PDB entry 7PG0 | electron microscopy, 7.60 A resolution (low resolution: residue-level contacts below are approximate; hydrogen-bond / salt-bridge calls are withheld) | chains B and E of the 8 polymer chains in the assembly

Chain B:
Protein: Isoform Short of Insulin receptor
From: Homo sapiens
Notes: EC 2.7.10.1
Reference sequence: P06213 (INSR_HUMAN), isoform P06213-2; residues -26 to 1343 here correspond to UniProt positions 1-1370 (UniProt number = residue number + 27)
Sequence (1382 residues; row label = number of the first residue in the row; numbers below 1 keep their minus sign (Met-26 is residue -26)):
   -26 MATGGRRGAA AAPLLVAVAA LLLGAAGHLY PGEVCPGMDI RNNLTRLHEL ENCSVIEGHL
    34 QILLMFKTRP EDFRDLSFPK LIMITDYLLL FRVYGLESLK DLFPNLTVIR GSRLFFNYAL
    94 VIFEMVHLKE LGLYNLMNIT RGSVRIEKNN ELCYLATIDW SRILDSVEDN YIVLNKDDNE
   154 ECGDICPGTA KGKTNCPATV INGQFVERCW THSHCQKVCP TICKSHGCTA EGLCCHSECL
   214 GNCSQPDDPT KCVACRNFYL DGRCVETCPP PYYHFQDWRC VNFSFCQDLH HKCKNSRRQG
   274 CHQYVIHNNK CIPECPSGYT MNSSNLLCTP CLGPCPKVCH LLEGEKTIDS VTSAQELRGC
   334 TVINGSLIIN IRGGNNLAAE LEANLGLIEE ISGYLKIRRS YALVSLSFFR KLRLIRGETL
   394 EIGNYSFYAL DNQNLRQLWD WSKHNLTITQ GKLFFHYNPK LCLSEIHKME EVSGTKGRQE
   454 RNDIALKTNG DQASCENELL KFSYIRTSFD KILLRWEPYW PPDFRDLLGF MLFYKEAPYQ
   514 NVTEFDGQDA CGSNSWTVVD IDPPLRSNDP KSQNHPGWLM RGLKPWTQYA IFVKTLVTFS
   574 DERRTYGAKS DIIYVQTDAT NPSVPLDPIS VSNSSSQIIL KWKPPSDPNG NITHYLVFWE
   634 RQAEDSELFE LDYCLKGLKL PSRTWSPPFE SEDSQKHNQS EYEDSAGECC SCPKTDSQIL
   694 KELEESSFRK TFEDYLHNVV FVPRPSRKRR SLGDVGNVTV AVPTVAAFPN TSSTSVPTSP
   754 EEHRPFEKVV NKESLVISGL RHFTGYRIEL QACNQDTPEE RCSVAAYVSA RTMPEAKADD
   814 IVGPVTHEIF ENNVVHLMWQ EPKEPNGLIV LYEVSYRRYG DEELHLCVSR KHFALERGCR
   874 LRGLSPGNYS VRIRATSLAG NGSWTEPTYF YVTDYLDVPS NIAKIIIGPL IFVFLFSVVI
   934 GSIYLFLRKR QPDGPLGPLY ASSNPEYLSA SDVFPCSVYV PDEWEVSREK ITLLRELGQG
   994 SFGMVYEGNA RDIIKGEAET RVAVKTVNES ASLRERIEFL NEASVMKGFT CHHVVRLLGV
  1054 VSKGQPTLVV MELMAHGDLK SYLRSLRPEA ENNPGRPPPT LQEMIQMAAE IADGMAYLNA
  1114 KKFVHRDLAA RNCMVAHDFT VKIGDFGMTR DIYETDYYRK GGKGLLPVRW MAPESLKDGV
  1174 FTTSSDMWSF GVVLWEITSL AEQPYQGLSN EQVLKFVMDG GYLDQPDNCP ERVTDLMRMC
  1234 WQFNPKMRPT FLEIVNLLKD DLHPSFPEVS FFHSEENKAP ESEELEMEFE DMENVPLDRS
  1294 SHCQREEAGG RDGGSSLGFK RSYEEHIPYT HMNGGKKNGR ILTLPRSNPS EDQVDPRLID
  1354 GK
Not modelled in the structure: -26 to 0, 163-167, 173-176, 268-273, 540-545, 648-674, 719-755, 908-1355
Differences from the reference sequence: expression tag (1344-1355)
Disulfides: Cys8-Cys26, Cys126-Cys155, Cys159-Cys182, Cys169-Cys188, Cys192-Cys201, Cys196-Cys207, Cys208-Cys216, Cys212-Cys225, Cys228-Cys237, Cys241-Cys253, Cys259-Cys284, Cys266-Cys274, Cys288-Cys301, Cys304-Cys308, Cys312-Cys333, Cys435-Cys468, Cys647-Cys860, Cys682-Cys685, Cys786-Cys795
UniProt features mapped onto this chain:
  - region: Glu706 to Phe714 (Insulin-binding), Tyr972 (Important for interaction with IRS1, SHC1 and STAT5B)
  - site: Phe39 (Insulin-binding)
  - modified residue: Ser373 (Phosphoserine), Tyr374 (Phosphotyrosine), Ser380 (Phosphoserine), Tyr972 (Phosphotyrosine)
  - glycosylation (N-linked (GlcNAc...) asparagine): Asn16, Asn25, Asn78, Asn111, Asn215, Asn255, Asn295, Asn337, Asn397, Asn418, Asn514, Asn606, Asn624, Asn671

Chain E:
Protein: Insulin
From: Homo sapiens
Reference sequence: P01308 (INS_HUMAN); residues 1-21 here correspond to UniProt positions 90-110 (UniProt number = residue number + 89)
Sequence (21 residues; row label = number of the first residue in the row):
     1 GIVEQCCTSI CSLYQLENYC N
Disulfides: Cys6-Cys11

Chain B / chain E interface:
Pairs across the interface (16):
  Gln34(B) - Glu4(E)
  Leu36(B) - Gly1(E)
  Leu37(B) - Tyr19(E)
  Phe39(B) - Asn21(E)
  Tyr60(B) - Glu4(E)
  Leu62(B) - Gly1(E)
  Leu62(B) - Glu4(E)
  Phe64(B) - Gly1(E)
  Phe64(B) - Ile2(E)
  Phe64(B) - Val3(E)
  Phe88(B) - Val3(E)
  Phe88(B) - Glu4(E)
  Phe89(B) - Val3(E)
  Phe89(B) - Cys7(E)
  Phe89(B) - Thr8(E)
  Arg118(B) - Val3(E)
Interface residues without a listed pair, chain B (11 interface residues in all): Phe96

Overview:
11 residues of chain B and 8 residues of chain E are in contact.
Here chain B is Isoform Short of Insulin receptor and chain E is Insulin, both from Homo sapiens. Entry 7PG0
(Low resolution Cryo-EM structure of full-length insulin receptor bound to 3 insulin with visible ddm micelle
...) was determined by electron microscopy (same publication as 7PG2, 7PG3 and 7PG4).
